PDB entry 2RIS | X-ray diffraction, 1.60 A resolution | chain A

== Chain A ==
Protein: 3,4-dihydroxy-2-butanone 4-phosphate synthase
From: Candida albicans
UniProt: Q5A3V6 (RIB3_CANAL); numbering as in UniProt (aligned over 1-204)
Chain sequence (204 residues; numbered 1 to 204; the number before each row is that of its first residue):
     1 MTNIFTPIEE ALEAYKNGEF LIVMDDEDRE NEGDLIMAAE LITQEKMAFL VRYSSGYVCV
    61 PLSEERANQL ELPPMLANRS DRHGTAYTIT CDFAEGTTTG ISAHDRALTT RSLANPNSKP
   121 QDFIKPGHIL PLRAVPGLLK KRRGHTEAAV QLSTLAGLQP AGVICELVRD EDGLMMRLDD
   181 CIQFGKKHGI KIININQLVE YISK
Unresolved in the structure: 1-2, 78-83
Curated features (UniProtKB/Swiss-Prot):
  - binding site (Mg(2+)): Glu-30, His-145
  - binding site (D-ribulose 5-phosphate): Asp-34, Thr-85, Arg-142 to Thr-146
  - site (Essential for catalytic activity): His-128, Glu-166
  - modified residue: Cys-59 (S-glutathionyl cysteine)
  - mutagenesis: Cys-59 (C59A: Increases Km for substrate 18-fold. Reduces activity by 30%), Tyr-87 (Y87A: Increases Km for substrate 4-fold. Reduces activity by 98%), Asp-92 (D92A: Loss of activity. Alters protein folding and stability), Glu-166 (E166A: Loss of activity)

== In short ==
Curated annotation (UniProt) lists Mg2+-binding residues Glu-30 and His-145, 7 D-ribulose 5-phosphate-binding
residues and 4 mutagenesis sites.
Chain A is 3,4-dihydroxy-2-butanone 4-phosphate synthase (Candida albicans); the structure, Crystal structure
of 3,4-dihydroxy-2-butanone 4-phosphate synthase of candida albicans- alternate interpretation, was determined
by X-ray diffraction (same publication as 2RIU).
